PDB entry 1V9U | X-ray diffraction, 3.60 A resolution | chains 1 and 5 of the 5 polymer chains in the assembly

[Chain 1]
Molecule: Coat protein VP1
Source organism: Human rhinovirus 2
Reference sequence: P04936 (POLG_HRV2); residues 1-289 here correspond to UniProt positions 568-856 (UniProt number = residue number + 567)
Chain sequence (289 residues; each row starts with the number of its first residue):
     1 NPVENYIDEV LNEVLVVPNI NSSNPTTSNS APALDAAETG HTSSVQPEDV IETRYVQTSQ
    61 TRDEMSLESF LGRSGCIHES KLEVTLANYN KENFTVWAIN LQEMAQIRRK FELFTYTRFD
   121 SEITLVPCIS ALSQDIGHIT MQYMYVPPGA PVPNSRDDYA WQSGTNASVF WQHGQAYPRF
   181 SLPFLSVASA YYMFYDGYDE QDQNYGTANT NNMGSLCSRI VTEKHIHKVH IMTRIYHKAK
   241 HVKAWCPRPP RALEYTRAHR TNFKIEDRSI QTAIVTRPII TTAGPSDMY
Disordered / not traced: 1-14, 284-289
Swiss-Prot annotation at these positions:
  - site: A283, G284 (Cleavage)

[Chain 5]
Molecule: LDL-receptor class A 3
Source organism: Homo sapiens
Reference sequence: P98155 (VLDLR_HUMAN); residues 111-151 here = UniProt positions 111-151
Chain sequence (41 residues; each row starts with the number of its first residue):
   111 RTCRIHEISC GAHSTQCIPV SWRCDGENDC DSGEDEENCG N
Disordered / not traced: 111-112
Swiss-Prot annotation at these positions:
  - region: E117 to D139 (Microbial infection: Interaction with Semliki virus spike glycoprotein E1)
  - glycosylation: N151 (N-linked (GlcNAc...) asparagine)
  - mutagenesis: E117 (E117A: Complete loss of interaction with Semliki virus spike glycoprotein E1), P129 (P129A/H: Complete loss of interaction with Semliki virus spike glycoprotein E1), W132 (W132A: Complete loss of interaction with Semliki virus spike glycoprotein E1), D135 (D135A: Complete loss of interaction with Semliki virus spike glycoprotein E1), E137 (E137A: Complete loss of interaction with Semliki virus spike glycoprotein E1), D139 (D139A: Complete loss of interaction with Semliki virus spike glycoprotein E1)
Disulfides: C113-C127, C120-C140, C134-C149
Metal / ion sites: Ca2+: W132, D135, E137, D139, D145, E146

[Interface between chain 1 and chain 5]
Residue-residue contacts (11; chain 1 residue first):
  A87(1) with D135(5); E137(5)
  N88(1) with D135(5); E137(5), hydrogen bond (backbone-side chain)
  Y89(1) with E137(5), hydrogen bond (backbone-side chain)
  N90(1) with E137(5), hydrogen bond (backbone-side chain)
  K224(1) with W132(5); E137(5), salt bridge; D139(5), salt bridge
  H225(1) with W132(5)
  I226(1) with S131(5)
Also at the interface, not in a pair above, chain 5 (7 interface residues in all): P129, G136

[Summary]
Chain 1 and chain 5 each contribute 7 residues to their interface, with 3 hydrogen bonds and 2 salt bridges.
Polar contacts include K224(1)-E137(5), K224(1)-D139(5) and N88(1)-E137(5). UniProt lists 6 mutagenesis sites
on chain 5.
Chain 1 is Coat protein VP1 (Human rhinovirus 2) and chain 5 is LDL-receptor class A 3 (Homo sapiens); the
structure, Human Rhinovirus 2 bound to a fragment of its cellular receptor protein, was determined by X-ray
diffraction.
